Entry 8PHS (electron microscopy, 2.82 A resolution); this record covers chains CM and CP of the 75 polymer chains in the assembly.

# Chain CM
Molecule: Major capsid protein
Organism: Borreliella burgdorferi B31
Sequence (319 residues; numbered 1 to 319; the number before each row is that of its first residue):
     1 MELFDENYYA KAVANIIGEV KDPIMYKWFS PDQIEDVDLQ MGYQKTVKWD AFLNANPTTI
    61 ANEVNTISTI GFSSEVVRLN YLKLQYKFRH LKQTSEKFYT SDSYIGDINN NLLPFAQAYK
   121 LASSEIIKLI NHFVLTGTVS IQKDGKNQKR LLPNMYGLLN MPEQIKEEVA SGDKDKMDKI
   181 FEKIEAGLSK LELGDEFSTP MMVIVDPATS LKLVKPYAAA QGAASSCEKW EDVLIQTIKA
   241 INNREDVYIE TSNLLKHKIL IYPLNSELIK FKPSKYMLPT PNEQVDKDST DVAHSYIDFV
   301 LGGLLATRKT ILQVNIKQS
Disordered / not traced: 1-2, 219-222

# Chain CP
Molecule: Decorator protein P03
Organism: Borreliella burgdorferi B31
Sequence (185 residues; numbered 1 to 185; the number before each row is that of its first residue):
     1 MSDITKIKQE FDKKVAEIQA LMKNPQQDSG LLSNSIDFRD QNLIFSNSGG VCTSSKDKIE
    61 NYPAKGYPYK RGVKLSFGDG TTELEVEAGG GDDLYGVCSD IDEFSGMATV IPITNNFTGY
   121 LTLKKDGQNG VNPGDKLNFN QHGELEKVTG AQKSVNAIAL SKAHKLTEDL FIVLASVFGN
   181 RAIKG
Disordered / not traced: 1-20, 126-130, 149-152, 183-185

# Chain CM / chain CP interface
Contacting residue pairs (24; chain CM residue first):
  Lys87(CM) with Thr53(CP), hydrogen bond (side chain-backbone)
  Arg89(CM) with Ser48(CP)
  Ile108(CM) with Asn24(CP)
  Asn109(CM) with Lys23(CP); Asn24(CP), hydrogen bond (backbone-side chain)
  Asn110(CM) with Ile101(CP); Asp102(CP)
  Asn111(CM) with Lys23(CP); Asn24(CP); Ser46(CP), hydrogen bond
  Glu125(CM) with Phe38(CP)
  Lys128(CM) with Ser35(CP); Ile36(CP)
  Leu129(CM) with Phe38(CP), hydrophobic
  His132(CM) with Phe38(CP)
  Ser140(CM) with Phe38(CP)
  Ile141(CM) with Arg39(CP); Asp40(CP), hydrogen bond (backbone-backbone)
  Gln142(CM) with Arg39(CP); Asp40(CP)
  Lys143(CM) with Arg39(CP); Asp40(CP), hydrogen bond (backbone-side chain)
  Asn253(CM) with Ile36(CP)
  Asp286(CM) with Ser55(CP)
Interface residues without a listed pair, chain CM (19 interface residues in all): Asp144, Leu254, Tyr296
Interface residues without a listed pair, chain CP (18 interface residues in all): Asp37, Gln41, Asn42, Ser54, Asp100

# Overview
19 residues of chain CM and 18 residues of chain CP are in contact; the contacts include 5 hydrogen bonds.
Polar pairs include Lys87(CM)-Thr53(CP), Asn109(CM)-Asn24(CP) and Asn111(CM)-Ser46(CP).
Here chain CM is Major capsid protein and chain CP is Decorator protein P03, both from Borreliella burgdorferi
B31. Entry 8PHS (Bottom cap of the Borrelia bacteriophage BB1 procapsid, fivefold-symmetrized outer shell) was
determined by electron microscopy together with 8PHP, 8PHQ and 8PHR from the same study.
